PDB entry 2FMP | X-ray diffraction, 1.65 A resolution | chains D and A of the 4 polymer chains in the assembly

# Chain D
Molecule: 5-nt DNA strand
Sequence (5 nucleotides; row label = number of the first residue in the row):
     1 GTCGG
Ion coordination: Na+: DC3 (shared with Lys60(A), Leu62(A), Val65(A) of chain A)

# Chain A
Name: DNA polymerase beta
From: Homo sapiens
Notes: EC 2.7.7.7, 4.2.99.-
UniProtKB: P06746 (DPOLB_HUMAN); residues 2-335 here correspond to UniProt positions 1-334 (UniProt number = residue number - 1)
Amino-acid sequence (335 residues; row label = number of the first residue in the row):
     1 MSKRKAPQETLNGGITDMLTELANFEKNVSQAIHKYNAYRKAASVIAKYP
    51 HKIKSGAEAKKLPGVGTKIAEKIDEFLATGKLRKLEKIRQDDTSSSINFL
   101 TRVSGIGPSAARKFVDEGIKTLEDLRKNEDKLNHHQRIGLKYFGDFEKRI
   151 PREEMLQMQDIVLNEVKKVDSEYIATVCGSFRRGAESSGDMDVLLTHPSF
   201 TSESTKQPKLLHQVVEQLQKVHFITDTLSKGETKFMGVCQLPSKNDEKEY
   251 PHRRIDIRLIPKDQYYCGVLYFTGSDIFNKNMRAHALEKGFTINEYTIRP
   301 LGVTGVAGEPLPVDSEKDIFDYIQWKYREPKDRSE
Disordered / not traced: 1-9
Construct notes: initiating methionine (1)
Ion coordination: Na+ site 1: Lys60, Leu62, Val65 (shared with DC3(D) of chain D); Na+ site 2: Thr101, Val103, Ile106 (shared with 1 residue of chain P); Na+ site 3 near Arg126 (its only coordinating residue here); Na+ site 4: Asp190, Asp192, Asp256 (together with 2',3'-dideoxycytidine 5'-triphosphate); Mg2+: Asp190, Asp192 (together with 2',3'-dideoxycytidine 5'-triphosphate)
Ligand contacts: 2',3'-dideoxycytidine 5'-triphosphate (DCT): Arg149, Gly179, Ser180, Arg183, Ser188, Gly189, Asp190, Asp192, Tyr271, Phe272, Thr273, Gly274, Ser275, Asp276, Asn279
From the paper describing this entry:
  - Na+ coordination: Asp190, Asp192, Asp256
  - Mg2+ coordination: Asp190, Asp192
  - mutagenesis - D256A: abolished catalytic activity (citing earlier work)

# How chain D and chain A interact
Residue-residue contacts - 17 pairs, chain D then chain A:
  DG1(D) - His34(A)  base contact
  DG1(D) - Lys35(A)  salt bridge to the phosphate
  DG1(D) - Ala38(A)  sugar contact
  DG1(D) - Tyr39(A)  sugar contact
  DG1(D) - Lys68(A)  salt bridge to the phosphate
  DG1(D) - Ile69(A)  phosphate contact
  DT2(D) - Gly64(A)  sugar contact
  DT2(D) - Val65(A)  phosphate contact
  DT2(D) - Gly66(A)  hydrogen bond to the phosphate
  DT2(D) - Thr67(A)  phosphate contact
  DT2(D) - Lys68(A)  hydrogen bond to the phosphate
  DT2(D) - Ile69(A)  hydrogen bond to the phosphate
  DC3(D) - Leu62(A)  phosphate contact
  DC3(D) - Pro63(A)  phosphate contact
  DC3(D) - Gly64(A)  hydrogen bond to the phosphate
  DC3(D) - Val65(A)  phosphate contact
  DC3(D) - Gly66(A)  phosphate contact
Interface residues without a listed pair, chain D (4 interface residues in all): DG4
Interface residues without a listed pair, chain A (15 interface residues in all): Glu26, Lys72, Glu288

# Summary
4 residues of chain D and 15 residues of chain A are in contact, with 4 hydrogen bonds and 2 salt bridges.
Polar contacts include DT2(D)-Gly66(A), DT2(D)-Lys68(A) and DT2(D)-Ile69(A). Ligands of chain A:
2',3'-dideoxycytidine 5'-triphosphate. From the paper: D256A of chain A abolishes catalytic activity; Na+
coordination by Asp190(A), Asp192(A) and Asp256(A).
Chain D is a 5-nt DNA strand and chain A is DNA polymerase beta (Homo sapiens); the structure, DNA Polymerase
beta with a terminated gapped DNA substrate and ddCTP with sodium in the catalytic ..., was determined by
X-ray diffraction (same publication as 2FMQ and 2FMS).
